Entry 8EZB (electron microscopy, 8.90 A resolution (very low resolution: no residue pairs are listed; an interface is given only as per-side residue counts)); this record covers chains C and D of the 20 polymer chains in the assembly.

[Chain C]
Name: DNA-dependent protein kinase catalytic subunit
From: Homo sapiens
Notes: EC 2.7.11.1
Reference sequence: P78527 (PRKDC_HUMAN); residues 1-4128 here = UniProt positions 1-4128
Amino-acid sequence (4128 residues; each row starts with the number of its first residue):
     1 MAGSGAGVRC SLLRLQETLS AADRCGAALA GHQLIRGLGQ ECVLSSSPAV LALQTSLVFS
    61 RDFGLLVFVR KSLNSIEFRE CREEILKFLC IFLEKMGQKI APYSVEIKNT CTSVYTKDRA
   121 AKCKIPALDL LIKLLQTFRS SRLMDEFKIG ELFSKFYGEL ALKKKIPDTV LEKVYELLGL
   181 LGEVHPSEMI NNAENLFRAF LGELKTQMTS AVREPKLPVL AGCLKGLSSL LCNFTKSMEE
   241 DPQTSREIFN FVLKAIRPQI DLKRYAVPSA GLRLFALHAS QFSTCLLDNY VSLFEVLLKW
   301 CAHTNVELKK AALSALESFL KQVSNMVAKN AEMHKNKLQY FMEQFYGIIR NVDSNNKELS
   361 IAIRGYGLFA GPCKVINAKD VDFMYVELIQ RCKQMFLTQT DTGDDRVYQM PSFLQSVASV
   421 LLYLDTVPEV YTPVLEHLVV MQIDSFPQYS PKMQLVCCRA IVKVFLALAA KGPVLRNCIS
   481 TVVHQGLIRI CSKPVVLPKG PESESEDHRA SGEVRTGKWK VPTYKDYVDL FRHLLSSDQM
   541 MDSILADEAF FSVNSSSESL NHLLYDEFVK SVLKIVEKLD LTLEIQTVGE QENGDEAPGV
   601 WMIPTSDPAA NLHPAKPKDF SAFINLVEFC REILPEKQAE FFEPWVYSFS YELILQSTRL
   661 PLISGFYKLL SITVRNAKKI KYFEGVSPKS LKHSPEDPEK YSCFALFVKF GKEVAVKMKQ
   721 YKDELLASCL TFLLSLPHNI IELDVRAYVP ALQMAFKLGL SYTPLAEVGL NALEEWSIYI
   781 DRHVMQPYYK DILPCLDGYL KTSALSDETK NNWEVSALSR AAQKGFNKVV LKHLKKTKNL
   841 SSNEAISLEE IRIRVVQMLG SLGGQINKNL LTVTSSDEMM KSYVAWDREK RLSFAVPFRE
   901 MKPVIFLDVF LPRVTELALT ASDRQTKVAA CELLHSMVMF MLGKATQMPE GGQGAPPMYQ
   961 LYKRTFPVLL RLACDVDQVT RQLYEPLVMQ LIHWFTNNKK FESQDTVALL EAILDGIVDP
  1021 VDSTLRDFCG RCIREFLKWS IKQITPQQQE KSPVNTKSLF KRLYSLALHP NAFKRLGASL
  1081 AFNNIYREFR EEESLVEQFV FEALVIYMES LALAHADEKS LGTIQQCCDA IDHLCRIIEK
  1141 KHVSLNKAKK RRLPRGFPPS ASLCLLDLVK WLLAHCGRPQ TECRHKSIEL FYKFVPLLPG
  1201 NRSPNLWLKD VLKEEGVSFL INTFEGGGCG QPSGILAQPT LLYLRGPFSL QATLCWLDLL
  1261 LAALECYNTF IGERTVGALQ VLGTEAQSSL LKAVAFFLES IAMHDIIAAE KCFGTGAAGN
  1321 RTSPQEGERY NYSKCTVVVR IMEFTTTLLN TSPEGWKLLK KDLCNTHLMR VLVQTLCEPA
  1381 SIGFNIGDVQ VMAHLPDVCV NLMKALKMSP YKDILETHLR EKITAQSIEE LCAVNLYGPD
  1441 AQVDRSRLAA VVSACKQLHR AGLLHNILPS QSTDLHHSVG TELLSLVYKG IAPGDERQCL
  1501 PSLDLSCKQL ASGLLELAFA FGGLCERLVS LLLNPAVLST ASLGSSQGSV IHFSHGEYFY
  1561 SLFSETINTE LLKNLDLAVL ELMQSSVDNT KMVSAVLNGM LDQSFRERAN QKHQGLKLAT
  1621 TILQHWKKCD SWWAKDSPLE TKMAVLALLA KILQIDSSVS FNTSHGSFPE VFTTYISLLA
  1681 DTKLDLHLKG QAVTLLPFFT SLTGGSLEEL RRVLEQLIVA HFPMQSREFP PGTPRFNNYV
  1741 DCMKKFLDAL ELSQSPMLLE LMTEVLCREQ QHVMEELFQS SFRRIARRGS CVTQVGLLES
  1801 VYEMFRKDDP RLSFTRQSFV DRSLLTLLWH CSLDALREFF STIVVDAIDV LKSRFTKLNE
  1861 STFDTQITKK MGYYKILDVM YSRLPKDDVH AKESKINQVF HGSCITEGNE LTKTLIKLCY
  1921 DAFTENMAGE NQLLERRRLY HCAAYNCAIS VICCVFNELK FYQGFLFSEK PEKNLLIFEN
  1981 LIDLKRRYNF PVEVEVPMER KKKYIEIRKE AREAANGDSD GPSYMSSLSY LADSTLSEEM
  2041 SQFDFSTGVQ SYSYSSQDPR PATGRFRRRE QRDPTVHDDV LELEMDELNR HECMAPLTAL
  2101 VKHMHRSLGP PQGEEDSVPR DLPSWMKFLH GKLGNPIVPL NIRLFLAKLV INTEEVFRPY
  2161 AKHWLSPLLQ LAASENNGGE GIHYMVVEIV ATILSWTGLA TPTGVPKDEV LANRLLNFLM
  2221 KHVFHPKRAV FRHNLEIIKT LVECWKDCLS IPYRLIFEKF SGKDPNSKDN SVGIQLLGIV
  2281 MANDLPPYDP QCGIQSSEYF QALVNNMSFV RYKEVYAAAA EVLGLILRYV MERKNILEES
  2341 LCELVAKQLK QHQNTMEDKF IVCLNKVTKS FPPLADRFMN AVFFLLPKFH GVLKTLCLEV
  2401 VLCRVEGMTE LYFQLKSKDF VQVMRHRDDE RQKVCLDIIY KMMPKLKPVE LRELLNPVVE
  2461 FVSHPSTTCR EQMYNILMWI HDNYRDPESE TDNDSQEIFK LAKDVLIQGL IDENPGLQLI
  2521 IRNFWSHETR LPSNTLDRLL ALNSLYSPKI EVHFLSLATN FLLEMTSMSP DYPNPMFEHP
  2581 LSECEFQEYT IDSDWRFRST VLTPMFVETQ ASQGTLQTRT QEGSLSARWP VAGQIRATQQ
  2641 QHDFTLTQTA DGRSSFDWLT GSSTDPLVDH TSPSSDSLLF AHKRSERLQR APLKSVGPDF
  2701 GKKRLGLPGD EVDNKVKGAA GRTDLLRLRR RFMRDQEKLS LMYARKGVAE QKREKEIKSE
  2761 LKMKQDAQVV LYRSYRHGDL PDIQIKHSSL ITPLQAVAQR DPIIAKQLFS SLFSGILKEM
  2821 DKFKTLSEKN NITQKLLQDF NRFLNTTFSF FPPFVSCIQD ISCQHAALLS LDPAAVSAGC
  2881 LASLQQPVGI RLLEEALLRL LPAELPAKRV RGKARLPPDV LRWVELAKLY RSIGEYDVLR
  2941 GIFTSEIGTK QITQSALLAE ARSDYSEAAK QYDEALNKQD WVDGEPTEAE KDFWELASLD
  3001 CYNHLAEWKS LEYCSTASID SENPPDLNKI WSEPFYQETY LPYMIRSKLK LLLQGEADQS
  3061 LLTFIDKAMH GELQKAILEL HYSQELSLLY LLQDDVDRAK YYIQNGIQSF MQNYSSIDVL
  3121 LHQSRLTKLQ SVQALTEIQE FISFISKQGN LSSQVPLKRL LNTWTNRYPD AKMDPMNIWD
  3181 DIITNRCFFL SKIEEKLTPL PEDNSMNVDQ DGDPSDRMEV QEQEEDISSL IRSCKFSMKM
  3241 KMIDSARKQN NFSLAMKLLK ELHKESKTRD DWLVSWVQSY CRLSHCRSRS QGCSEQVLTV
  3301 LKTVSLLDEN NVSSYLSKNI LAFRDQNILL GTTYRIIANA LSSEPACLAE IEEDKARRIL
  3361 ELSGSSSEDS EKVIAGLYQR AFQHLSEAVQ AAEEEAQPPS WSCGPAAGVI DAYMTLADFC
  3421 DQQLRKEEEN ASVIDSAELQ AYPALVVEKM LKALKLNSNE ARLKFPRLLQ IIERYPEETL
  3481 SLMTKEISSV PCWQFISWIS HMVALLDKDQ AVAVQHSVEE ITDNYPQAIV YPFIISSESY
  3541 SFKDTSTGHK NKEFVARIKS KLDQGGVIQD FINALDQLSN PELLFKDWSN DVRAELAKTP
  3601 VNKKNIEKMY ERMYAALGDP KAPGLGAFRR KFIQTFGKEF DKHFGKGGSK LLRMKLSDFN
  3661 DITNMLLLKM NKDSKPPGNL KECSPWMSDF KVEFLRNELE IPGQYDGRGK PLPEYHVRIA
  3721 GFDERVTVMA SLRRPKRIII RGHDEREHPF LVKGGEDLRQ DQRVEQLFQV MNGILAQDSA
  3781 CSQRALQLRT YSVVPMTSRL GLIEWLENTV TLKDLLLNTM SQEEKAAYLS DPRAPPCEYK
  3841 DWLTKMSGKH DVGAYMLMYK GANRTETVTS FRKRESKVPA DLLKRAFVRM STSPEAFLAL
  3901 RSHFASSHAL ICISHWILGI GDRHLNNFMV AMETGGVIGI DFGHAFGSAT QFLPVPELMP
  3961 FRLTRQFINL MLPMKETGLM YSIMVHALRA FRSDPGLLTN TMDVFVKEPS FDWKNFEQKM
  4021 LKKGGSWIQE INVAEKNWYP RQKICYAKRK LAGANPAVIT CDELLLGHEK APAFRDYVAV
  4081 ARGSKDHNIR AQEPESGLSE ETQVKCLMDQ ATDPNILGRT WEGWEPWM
Not modelled in the structure: 1-5, 498-521, 544-556, 586-608, 687-697, 806-844, 1244-1248, 1541-1548, 1995-2084, 2109-2118, 2615-2629, 2650-2767, 2904-2915, 3199-3224, 3400-3404
Ion coordination: Mg2+: Asn-3927, Asp-3941 (together with ATP)
Small-molecule neighbours: ATP (adenosine-5'-triphosphate): Phe-2597, Met-3729, Ser-3731, Pro-3735, Leu-3751, Lys-3753, Tyr-3791, Ile-3803, Glu-3804, Trp-3805, Leu-3806, Thr-3809, Thr-3811, His-3924, Asn-3926, Asn-3927, Met-3929, Ile-3940, Asp-3941
UniProt features mapped onto this chain:
  - region: Leu-1503 to Leu-1538 (Interaction with C1D), Glu-2737 to Gln-2765 (May split the end of the DNA molecule, with the two strands separating around the region), Val-3728 to Arg-3734 (G-loop), Gly-3919 to Asn-3927 (Catalytic loop), Gly-3939 to Thr-3964 (Activation loop)
  - site: Asp-2020, Gly-2021 (Cleavage)
  - modified residue: Lys-117 (N6-acetyllysine), Ser-511 (Phosphoserine), Ser-687 (Phosphoserine), Lys-828 (N6-acetyllysine), Ser-841 (Phosphoserine), Ser-893 (Phosphoserine), Ser-1065 (Phosphoserine), Lys-1209 (N6-acetyllysine), Lys-1970 (N6-acetyllysine), Ser-2056 (Phosphoserine), Lys-2259 (N6-acetyllysine), Thr-2535 (Phosphothreonine), Thr-2609 (Phosphothreonine), Ser-2612 (Phosphoserine), Thr-2638 (Phosphothreonine), Thr-2647 (Phosphothreonine), Ser-2789 (Phosphoserine), Ser-3205 (Phosphoserine), Lys-3241 (N6-acetyllysine), Lys-3260 (N6-acetyllysine) and 6 more in UniProt
  - natural variant: Lys-263 (K263N: In a lung adenocarcinoma sample), Gly-500 (G500S: In a metastatic melanoma sample), Arg-1136 (R1136H: In a colorectal adenocarcinoma sample), Arg-1447 (R1447M: In a lung squamous cell carcinoma sample), Ala-1680 (A1680V: In a metastatic melanoma sample), Ser-2810 (S2810N: In a metastatic melanoma sample), Gly-2941 (G2941A: In a lung neuroendocrine carcinoma sample), Leu-3062 (L3062R: In IMD26), Ala-3574 (A3574V: In IMD26)
  - mutagenesis: Leu-1510 (L1510P: Loss of interaction with C1D), Glu-1516 to Leu-1517 (Loss of interaction with C1D), Thr-2609 (T2609A: Leads to radiation sensitivity and impaired DSB joining. Gives rise to reduced phosphorylation; when associated with A-2612), Ser-2612 (S2612A: Reduced phosphorylation; when associated with A-2609), Thr-2638 (T2638A: Alleviates phosphorylation, leaves a fully active enzyme with compromised cellular resistance to ionizing radiation without affecting DNA end joining; when associated with A-2647), Thr-2647 (T2647A: Alleviates phosphorylation, leaves a fully active enzyme with compromised cellular resistance to ionizing radiation without affecting DNA end joining; when associated with A-2638)
Reported in the primary citation:
  - post-translational modification sites: Ser-2023, Ser-2029, Ser-2041, Ser-2053, Ser-2056 (citing earlier work)
  - conformationally variable residues (order/disorder transition): Phe-2606 to Thr-2649

[Chain D]
Molecule: 31-nt DNA strand
Sequence (31 nucleotides; each row starts with the number of its first residue):
     1 TCTAAGAACT CTGATGTCAG TAGATTACAC T

[Interface between chain C and chain D]
At this resolution (9 A) residue pairs are not listed: 8 residues of chain C and 6 of chain D lie at the interface.

[Summary]
8 residues of chain C face 6 of chain D across their interface. Ligands of chain C: ATP. Asn-3927(C) and
Asp-3941(C) coordinate Mg2+. Curated annotation (UniProt) lists 7 mutagenesis sites on chain C. The paper
reports modification sites Ser-2023(C), Ser-2029(C) and Ser-2041(C) among others; conformational variability
at Phe-2606(C).
Here chain C is DNA-dependent protein kinase catalytic subunit (Homo sapiens) and chain D is a 31-nt DNA
strand. Entry 8EZB (NHEJ Long-range complex with ATP) was determined by electron microscopy together with 8EZ9
and 8EZA from the same study.
